PDB entry 5XW1 | X-ray diffraction, 1.90 A resolution | chains A and B of the 3 polymer chains in the assembly

== Chain A ==
Protein: Trypsin
Source organism: Sus scrofa
Notes: EC 3.4.21.4
Reference sequence: P00761 (TRYP_PIG); residue numbers follow UniProt; this construct covers 1-133
Amino-acid sequence (133 residues; row label = number of the first residue in the row):
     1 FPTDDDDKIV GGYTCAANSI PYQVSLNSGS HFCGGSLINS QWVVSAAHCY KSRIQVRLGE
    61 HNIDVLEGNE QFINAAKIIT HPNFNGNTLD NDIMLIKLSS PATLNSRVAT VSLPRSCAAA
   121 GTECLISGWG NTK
Not modelled in the structure: 1-8
Disulfides: Cys33-Cys49
Metal / ion sites: Ca2+: Glu60, Asn62, Val65, Glu67, Glu70
Swiss-Prot annotation at these positions:
  - active site (Charge relay system): His48, Asp92
  - binding site (Ca(2+)): Glu60, Asn62, Val65, Glu70

== Chain B ==
Protein: Trypsin
Source organism: Sus scrofa
Notes: EC 3.4.21.4
Reference sequence: P00761 (TRYP_PIG); numbering as in UniProt (aligned over 134-231)
Amino-acid sequence (98 residues; row label = number of the first residue in the row):
   134 SSGSSYPSLL QCLKAPVLSD SSCKSSYPGQ ITGNMICVGF LEGGKDSCQG DSGGPVVCNG
   194 QLQGIVSWGY GCAQKNKPGV YTKVCNYVNW IQQTIAAN
Disulfides: Cys156-Cys170, Cys181-Cys205
Swiss-Prot annotation at these positions:
  - active site: Ser185 (Charge relay system)
  - site: Asp179 (Required for specificity)

== How chain A and chain B interact ==
Contacting residue pairs (159):
  Ile9(A) with Gln144(B); Leu146(B), hydrophobic; Asp179(B); Asp184(B), hydrogen bond (backbone-side chain)
  Val10(A) with Gly177(B); Lys178(B); Asp179(B), hydrogen bond (backbone-backbone); Ala206(B), hydrophobic
  Gly11(A) with Leu146(B); Gly177(B); Lys178(B)
  Gly12(A) with Cys145(B)
  Tyr13(A) with Gln144(B); Cys145(B), hydrogen bond (backbone-backbone); Lys147(B)
  Thr14(A) with Leu142(B); Leu143(B); Gln144(B)
  Cys15(A) with Leu143(B), hydrogen bond (backbone-backbone); Gln144(B), hydrogen bond (side chain-backbone); Cys145(B), disulfide
  Ile20(A) with Leu143(B), hydrophobic; Cys145(B), hydrophobic
  Tyr22(A) with Pro188(B), hydrophobic; Val190(B)
  Gln23(A) with Leu143(B); Pro188(B)
  Asn27(A) with Ser134(B)
  Ser30(A) with Ser134(B)
  His31(A) with Ser134(B), hydrogen bond (backbone-backbone); Tyr139(B); Gly183(B), hydrogen bond (side chain-backbone)
  Cys33(A) with Ser185(B), hydrogen bond
  Gly34(A) with Ser185(B), hydrogen bond (backbone-backbone); Gly186(B); Gly187(B)
  Gly35(A) with Gly186(B); Gly187(B)
  Ser36(A) with Pro188(B); Leu195(B)
  Ile38(A) with Ile224(B), hydrophobic; Ile228(B), hydrophobic
  Asn39(A) with Ile228(B)
  Trp42(A) with Ile228(B); Asn231(B)
  Val44(A) with Gly186(B); Leu195(B), hydrophobic; Ile198(B), hydrophobic
  Ser45(A) with Gly186(B); Ile198(B)
  Ala46(A) with Gly186(B); Ile198(B); Val199(B)
  His48(A) with Ser185(B), hydrogen bond; Ser200(B)
  Cys49(A) with Ser185(B), hydrogen bond
  His61(A) with Ser141(B); Leu142(B); Leu143(B), hydrogen bond (backbone-backbone)
  Asn62(A) with Ser141(B); Leu142(B)
  Ile63(A) with Ser134(B), hydrogen bond (backbone-backbone); Ser135(B); Pro140(B); Ser141(B), hydrogen bond (backbone-backbone)
  Asp64(A) with Ser134(B), hydrogen bond; Ser135(B), hydrogen bond; Ser141(B), hydrogen bond
  Lys77(A) with Asn231(B), hydrogen bond (side chain-backbone)
  Ile79(A) with Trp223(B); Thr227(B); Asn231(B)
  His81(A) with Tyr220(B); Trp223(B)
  Pro82(A) with Trp223(B)
  Thr88(A) with Met168(B)
  Leu89(A) with Met168(B); Trp201(B), hydrophobic
  Asp90(A) with Thr165(B), hydrogen bond; Asn167(B), hydrogen bond; Met168(B)
  Asn91(A) with Asn167(B), hydrogen bond; Tyr220(B), hydrogen bond
  Asp92(A) with Ser200(B), hydrogen bond; Thr215(B), hydrogen bond (backbone-side chain)
  Ile93(A) with Ile198(B), hydrophobic; Tyr220(B), hydrophobic; Trp223(B), hydrophobic
  Leu95(A) with Trp223(B), hydrophobic; Thr227(B)
  Lys97(A) with Asn231(B), hydrogen bond (side chain-backbone)
  Val111(A) with Val190(B), hydrophobic
  Ser112(A) with Gly193(B); Gln194(B); Leu195(B), hydrogen bond (backbone-backbone)
  Leu113(A) with Ile224(B), hydrophobic
  Pro114(A) with Gln194(B); Leu195(B); Gln196(B); Val217(B); Cys218(B), hydrophobic; Val221(B)
  Arg115(A) with Gln194(B), hydrogen bond (backbone-side chain)
  Ser116(A) with Gln196(B), hydrogen bond (backbone-side chain)
  Cys117(A) with Gln196(B); Cys218(B), disulfide
  Ala118(A) with Gln196(B)
  Ala119(A) with Val150(B)
  Ala120(A) with Val150(B); Ser152(B)
  Gly121(A) with Val150(B), hydrogen bond (backbone-backbone)
  Thr122(A) with Ala148(B); Pro149(B); Val150(B), hydrogen bond (backbone-backbone); Cys191(B); Asn192(B)
  Glu123(A) with Lys147(B); Ala148(B); Cys191(B)
  Cys124(A) with Leu146(B); Lys147(B); Ala148(B), hydrogen bond (backbone-backbone); Val150(B), hydrophobic; Val189(B), hydrophobic; Val190(B); Cys191(B), disulfide
  Leu125(A) with Leu146(B); Lys147(B); Pro188(B); Val189(B); Val190(B), hydrogen bond (backbone-backbone)
  Ile126(A) with Gln144(B); Cys145(B); Leu146(B), hydrogen bond (backbone-backbone); Ala148(B), hydrophobic; Val171(B), hydrophobic; Pro188(B); Val189(B), hydrophobic; Tyr214(B)
  Ser127(A) with Gln144(B); Pro188(B)
  Gly128(A) with Leu143(B); Gln144(B), hydrogen bond (backbone-backbone); Asp184(B)
  Trp129(A) with Tyr139(B); Pro140(B); Ser141(B), hydrogen bond (side chain-backbone); Leu142(B); Leu143(B); Asp184(B), hydrogen bond (backbone-side chain)
  Gly130(A) with Pro140(B); Gln182(B); Gly183(B); Asp184(B), hydrogen bond (backbone-side chain)
  Asn131(A) with Ser138(B), hydrogen bond; Tyr139(B); Cys181(B); Gln182(B), hydrogen bond (backbone-backbone)
  Thr132(A) with Pro140(B)
Also at the interface, not in a pair above, chain A (67 interface residues in all): Phe32, Arg57, Thr80, Met94
Also at the interface, not in a pair above, chain B (60 interface residues in all): Leu151, Ser180, Cys205, Lys216, Gln225
Disulfides between the chains: Cys15(A)-Cys145(B), Cys117(A)-Cys218(B), Cys124(A)-Cys191(B)

== Overview ==
67 residues of chain A face 60 of chain B across their interface; the contacts include 3 disulfide bonds and
39 hydrogen bonds. Polar pairs include Ile9(A)-Asp184(B), Cys15(A)-Gln144(B) and His31(A)-Gly183(B).
Here chain A is Trypsin and chain B is Trypsin, both from Sus scrofa. Entry 5XW1 (Crystal Structure of Porcine
pancreatic trypsin with tripeptide inhibitor, PRN, at pH10) was determined by X-ray diffraction.
